PDB entry 8UCL | electron microscopy, 3.18 A resolution | chains a and d of the 10 polymer chains in the assembly

Chain a:
Name: Cytochrome c oxidase subunit 1
From: Komagataella pastoris
UniProtKB: F2R0K8 (F2R0K8_KOMPC); residues 1-535 here = UniProt positions 1-535
Amino-acid sequence (535 residues; row label = number of the first residue in the row):
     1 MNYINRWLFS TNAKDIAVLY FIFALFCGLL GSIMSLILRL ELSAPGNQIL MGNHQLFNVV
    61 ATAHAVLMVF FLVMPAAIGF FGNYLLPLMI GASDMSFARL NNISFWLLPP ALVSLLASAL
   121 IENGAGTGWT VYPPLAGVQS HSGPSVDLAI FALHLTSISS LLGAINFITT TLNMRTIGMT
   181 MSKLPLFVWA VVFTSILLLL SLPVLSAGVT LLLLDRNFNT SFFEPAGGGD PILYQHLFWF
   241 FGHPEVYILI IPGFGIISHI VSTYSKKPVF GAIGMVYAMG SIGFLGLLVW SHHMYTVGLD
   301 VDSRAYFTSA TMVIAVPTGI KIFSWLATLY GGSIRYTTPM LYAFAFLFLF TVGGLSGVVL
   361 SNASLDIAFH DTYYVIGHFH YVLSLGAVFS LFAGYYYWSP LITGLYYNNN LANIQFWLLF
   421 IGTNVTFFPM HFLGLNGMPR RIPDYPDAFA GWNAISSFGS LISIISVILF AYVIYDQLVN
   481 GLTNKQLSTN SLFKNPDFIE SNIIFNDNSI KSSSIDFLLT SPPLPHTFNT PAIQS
Differences from the reference sequence: conflict Ile4 (Met in F2R0K8), Ile16 (Met in F2R0K8), Ile22 (Met in F2R0K8), 34 further conflict positions vs the reference (F2R0K8) not listed
Metal / ion sites: Cu ion: His243, His292
Small-molecule neighbours:
  - heme a (HEA), molecule 1: Phe21, Ala24, Leu25, Gly28, Leu29, Ser35, Leu38, Arg39, Leu42, Phe57, Ala61, His64, Ala65, Met68, Val69, Leu72, Gly128, Trp129, Tyr373, Ile376, Phe379, His380, Leu383, Ser384, Val388, Leu391, Phe392, Tyr395, Thr426, Phe427, Met430, Arg440, Arg441, Val467
  - heme a (HEA), molecule 2: Trp129, Trp239, His243, Val246, Tyr247, Ile250, His292, His293, Ile314, Ala315, Thr318, Gly319, Thr351, Gly354, Leu355, Gly357, Val358, Leu360, Ser361, Asp366, His370, Val375, His378, Phe379, Val382, Leu383, Arg440
  - phosphatidylethanolamine (PTY), molecule 1: Ser96, Phe97, Ala98, Arg99, Leu100, Ile103, Ile158, Leu162
  - phosphatidylethanolamine (PTY), molecule 2: Phe270, Phe323, Ala327, Tyr330
  - phosphatidylethanolamine (PTY), molecule 3: Tyr336, Leu341, Phe344, Trp417, Phe420

Chain d:
Name: Cytochrome c oxidase subunit 4
From: Komagataella pastoris
UniProtKB: F2QT92 (F2QT92_KOMPC); numbering as in UniProt (aligned over 44-160)
Amino-acid sequence (117 residues; row label = number of the first residue in the row):
    44 QFKTATSIAE VEGLENLVGP GAKTGTVPTD LEQATGLERY ELLGKLEGIE VFDETPLEAV
   104 RKGTMKDPIL IDSYDDYRYV GCTGVPADSH NIEWLKPTTE KNARCWECGS VYKLNFL
Metal / ion sites: Zn2+: Cys125, His133, Cys148, Cys151

How chain a and chain d interact:
Contacting residue pairs (35):
  Ile177(a) with Asp96(d); Glu97(d); Thr98(d)
  Pro268(a) with Asn134(d)
  Asp497(a) with Trp149(d), hydrogen bond
  Asp507(a) with Lys144(d), hydrogen bond (backbone-side chain)
  Ser512(a) with Ile135(d)
  Ser513(a) with Ile135(d); Trp137(d)
  Ser514(a) with Trp137(d)
  Ile515(a) with Trp137(d), hydrophobic
  Leu518(a) with Trp137(d), hydrophobic; Leu138(d); Lys139(d)
  Leu519(a) with Tyr122(d)
  Leu524(a) with Tyr120(d)
  Phe528(a) with Tyr122(d), hydrophobic
  Asn529(a) with Asp118(d), hydrogen bond
  Thr530(a) with Arg121(d)
  Pro531(a) with Arg121(d), hydrogen bond (backbone-side chain)
  Ala532(a) with Tyr122(d)
  Ile533(a) with Leu100(d), hydrophobic; Arg121(d); Tyr122(d), hydrogen bond (backbone-backbone); Val123(d); Gly124(d), hydrogen bond (backbone-backbone); Trp137(d)
  Gln534(a) with Pro99(d); Leu100(d); Ile135(d); Trp137(d)
  Ser535(a) with Leu100(d); Gly124(d), hydrogen bond (backbone-backbone); Thr126(d); Ala130(d)
Interface residues without a listed pair, chain a (23 interface residues in all): Lys183, Glu500, Lys511, Thr527
Interface residues without a listed pair, chain d (23 interface residues in all): Ala102, Asp131, Glu136

Summary:
Chain a and chain d each contribute 23 residues to their interface; the contacts include 7 hydrogen bonds.
Among the polar pairs are Asp497(a)-Trp149(d), Asp507(a)-Lys144(d) and Asn529(a)-Asp118(d). Ligands of chain
a: heme a and 3 copies of phosphatidylethanolamine.
Here chain a is Cytochrome c oxidase subunit 1 and chain d is Cytochrome c oxidase subunit 4, both from
Komagataella pastoris. Entry 8UCL (Komagataella pastoris Cytochrome c oxidase in complex with human VMAT2 and
Tetrabenazine) was determined by electron microscopy.
